PDB entry 1KQS | X-ray diffraction, 3.10 A resolution | chains 0 and A of the 32 polymer chains in the assembly

== Chain 0 ==
Molecule: 23S RRNA
From: Haloarcula marismortui
Sequence (2922 nucleotides; numbered 2 to 2923; the number before each row is that of its first residue):
     2 UUGGCUACUA UGCCAGCUGG UGGAUUGCUC GGCUCAGGCG CUGAUGAAGG ACGUGCCAAG
    62 CUGCGAUAAG CCAUGGGGAG CCGCACGGAG GCGAAGAACC AUGGAUUUCC GAAUGAGAAU
   122 CUCUCUAACA AUUGCUUCGC GCAAUGAGGA ACCCCGAGAA CUGAAACAUC UCAGUAUCGG
   182 GAGGAACAGA AAACGCAAUG UGAUGUCGUU AGUAACCGCG AGUGAACGCG AUACAGCCCA
   242 AACCGAAGCC CUCACGGGCA AUGUGGUGUC AGGGCUACCU CUCAUCAGCC GACCGUCUCG
   302 ACGAAGUCUC UUGGAACAGA GCGUGAUACA GGGUGACAAC CCCGUACUCG AGACCAGUAC
   362 GACGUGCGGU AGUGCCAGAG UAGCGGGGGU UGGAUAUCCC UCGCGAAUAA CGCAGGCAUC
   422 GACUGCGAAG GCUAAACACA ACCUGAGACC GAUAGUGAAC AAGUAGUGUG AACGAACGCU
   482 GCAAAGUACC CUCAGAAGGG AGGCGAAAUA GAGCAUGAAA UCAGUUGGCG AUCGAGCGAC
   542 AGGGCAUACA AGGUCCCUCG ACGAAUGACC GACGCGCGAG CGUCCAGUAA GACUCACGGG
   602 AAGCCGAUGU UCUGUCGUAC GUUUUGAAAA ACGAGCCAGG GAGUGUGUCU GCAUGGCAAG
   662 UCUAACCGGA GUAUCCGGGG AGGCACAGGG AAACCGACAU GGCCGCAGGG CUUUGCCCGA
   722 GGGCCGCCGU CUUCAAGGGC GGGGAGCCAU GUGGACACGA CCCGAAUCCG GACGAUCUAC
   782 GCAUGGACAA GAUGAAGCGU GCCGAAAGGC ACGUGGAAGU CUGUUAGAGU UGGUGUCCUA
   842 CAAUACCCUC UCGUGAUCUA UGUGUAGGGG UGAAAGGCCC AUCGAGUCCG GCAACAGCUG
   902 GUUCCAAUCG AAACAUGUCG AAGCAUGACC UCCGCCGAGG UAGUCUGUGA GGUAGAGCGA
   962 CCGAUUGGUG UGUCCGCCUC CGAGAGGAGU CGGCACACCU GUCAAACUCC AAACUUACAG
  1022 ACGCCGUUUG ACGCGGGGAU UCCGGUGCGC GGGGUAAGCC UGUGUACCAG GAGGGGAACA
  1082 ACCCAGAGAU AGGUUAAGGU CCCCAAGUGU GGAUUAAGUG UAAUCCUCUG AAGGUGGUCU
  1142 CGAGCCCUAG ACAGCCGGGA GGUGAGCUUA GAAGCAGCUA CCCUCUAAGA AAAGCGUAAC
  1202 AGCUUACCGG CCGAGGUUUG AGGCGCCCAA AAUGAUCGGG ACUCAAAUCC ACCACCGAGA
  1262 CCUGUCCGUA CCACUCAUAC UGGUAAUCGA GUAGAUUGGC GCUCUAAUUG GAUGGAAGUA
  1322 GGGGUGAAAA CUCCUAUGGA CCGAUUAGUG ACGAAAAUCC UGGCCAUAGU AGCAGCGAUA
  1382 GUCGGGUGAG AACCCCGACG GCCUAAUGGA UAAGGGUUCC UCAGCACUGC UGAUCAGCUG
  1442 AGGGUUAGCC GGUCCUAAGU CAUACCGCAA CUCGACUAUG ACGAAAUGGG AAACGGGUUA
  1502 AUAUUCCCGU GCCACUAUGC AGUGAAAGUU GACGCCCUGG GGUCGAUCAC GCUGGGCAUU
  1562 CGCCCAGUCG AACCGUCCAA CUCCGUGGAA GCCGUAAUGG CAGGAAGCGG ACGAACGGCG
  1622 GCAUAGGGAA ACGUGAUUCA ACCUGGGGCC CAUGAAAAGA CGAGCAUAGU GUCCGUACCG
  1682 AGAACCGACA CAGGUGUCCA UGGCGGCGAA AGCCAAGGCC UGUCGGGAGC AACCAACGUU
  1742 AGGGAAUUCG GCAAGUUAGU CCCGUACCUU CGGAAGAAGG GAUGCCUGCU CCGGAACGGA
  1802 GCAGGUCGCA GUGACUCGGA AGCUCGGACU GUCUAGUAAC AACAUAGGUG ACCGCAAAUC
  1862 CGCAAGGACU CGUACGGUCA CUGAAUCCUG CCCAGUGCAG GUAUCUGAAC ACCUCGUACA
  1922 AGAGGACGAA GGACCUGUCA ACGGCGGGGG UAACUAUGAC CCUCUUAAGG UAGCGUAGUA
  1982 CCUUGCCGCA UCAGUAGCGG CUUGCAUGAA UGGAUUAACC AGAGCUUCAC UGUCCCAACG
  2042 UUGGGCCCGG UGAACUGUAC AUUCCAGUGC GGAGUCUGGA GACACCCAGG GGGAAGCGAA
  2102 GACCCUAUGG AGCUUUACUG CAGGCUGUCG CUGAGACGUG GUCGCCGAUG UGCAGCAUAG
  2162 GUAGGAGACA CUACACAGGU ACCCGCGCUA GCGGGCCACC GAGUCAACAG UGAAAUACUA
  2222 CCCGUCGGUG ACUGCGACUC UCACUCCGGG AGGAGGACAC CGAUAGCCGG GCAGUUUGAC
  2282 UGGGGCGGUA CGCGCUCGAA AAGAUAUCGA GCGCGCCCUA UGGCUAUCUC AGCCGGGACA
  2342 GAGACCCGGC GAAGAGUGCA AGAGCAAAAG AUAGCUUGAC AGUGUUCUUC CCAACGAGGA
  2402 ACGCUGACGC GAAAGCGUGG UCUAGCGAAC CAAUUAGCCU GCUUGAUGCG GGCAAUUGAU
  2462 GACAGAAAAG CUACCCUAGG GAUAACAGAG UCGUCACUCG CAAGAGCACA UAUCGACCGA
  2522 GUGGCUUGCU ACCUCGAUGU CGGUUCCCUC CAUCCUGCCC GUGCAGAAGC GGGCAAGGGU
  2582 GAGGUUGUUC GCCUAUUAAA GGAGGUCGUG AGCUGGGUUU AGACCGUCGU GAGACAGGUC
  2642 GGCUGCUAUC UACUGGGUGU GUAAUGGUGU CUGACAAGAA CGACCGUAUA GUACGAGAGG
  2702 AACUACGGUU GGUGGCCACU GGUGUACCGG UUGUUCGAGA GAGCACGUGC CGGGUAGCCA
  2762 CGCCACACGG GGUAAGAGCU GAACGCAUCU AAGCUCGAAA CCCACUUGGA AAAGAGACAC
  2822 CGCCGAGGUC CCGCGUACAA GACGCGGUCG AUAGACUCGG GGUGUGCGCG UCGAGGUAAC
  2882 GAGACGUUAA GCCCACGAGC ACUAACAGAC CAAAGCCAUC AU
Not modelled in the structure: 2-9, 126-127, 715, 971-998, 1560, 1952-1963, 2137-2236, 2339-2343, 2665-2666, 2915-2923
Differences from the reference sequence: conflict C560 (U3155 in 3377779)
Bound ions: Mg2+ site 1 near G28 (its only coordinating residue here); Na+ site 1: C40, G41; Na+ site 2: G56, A59, G61; Na+ site 3 near U108 (its only coordinating residue here); Mg2+ site 2 near U115 (its only coordinating residue here); Na+ site 4: C141, G142; Na+ site 5 near U146 (its only coordinating residue here); Mg2+ site 3: C162, U2276; K+ site 1: C162, U163, U172; Mg2+ site 4: A165, A167, C168; Na+ site 6: A165, A166; Mg2+ site 5: A166, G219; 63 more Na+ sites not listed; 98 more Mg2+ sites not listed; 1 more K+ sites not listed
Residues lining bound ligands: 6-aminohexanoic acid / biotin / phenylalaninal / puromycin-5'-monophosphate: G2099, A2100, G2102, A2103, C2104, A2486, C2487, A2538, G2540, U2541, C2542, G2588, C2608, G2618, U2619, U2620, U2645, G2646

== Chain A ==
Molecule: Ribosomal protein L2
From: Haloarcula marismortui
UniProt: P20276 (RL2_HALMA); residue numbers follow UniProt; this construct covers 1-239
Chain sequence (239 residues; numbered 1 to 239; the number before each row is that of its first residue):
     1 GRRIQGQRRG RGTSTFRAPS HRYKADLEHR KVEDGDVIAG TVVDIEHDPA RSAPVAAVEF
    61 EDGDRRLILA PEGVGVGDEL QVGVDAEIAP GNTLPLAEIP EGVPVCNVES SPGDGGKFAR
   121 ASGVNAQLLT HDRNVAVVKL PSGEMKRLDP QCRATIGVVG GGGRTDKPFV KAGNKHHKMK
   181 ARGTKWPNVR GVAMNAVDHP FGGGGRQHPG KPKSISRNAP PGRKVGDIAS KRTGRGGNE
Not modelled in the structure: 238-239
Bound ions: Mg2+ site 1: Asp26 (shared with C1872(0), G1873(0) of chain 0); Mg2+ site 2: Asn188 (shared with A1845(0), U1846(0), G1884(0) of chain 0); Na+: Phe201, Gly203, His208; Mg2+ site 3: Gln207 (shared with U1883(0), U2012(0), G2013(0) of chain 0)

== Interface between chain 0 and chain A ==
Residue-residue contacts - 258 pairs, chain 0 then chain A:
  C781(0) with Thr15(A), hydrogen bond to the sugar
  G782(0) with Ser14(A), hydrogen bond to the sugar; Thr15(A), hydrogen bond to the sugar
  C783(0) with Ser14(A), sugar contact; His21(A), hydrogen bond to the phosphate; Lys180(A), phosphate contact
  A784(0) with His21(A), salt bridge to the phosphate; Arg22(A), salt bridge to the phosphate
  G820(0) with Lys171(A), salt bridge to the phosphate; Ala172(A), hydrogen bond to the base; Gly173(A), hydrogen bond to the base
  A857(0) with Ala172(A), base contact; Gly173(A), phosphate contact; His176(A), sugar contact; His177(A), salt bridge to the phosphate; Trp186(A), base contact
  U866(0) with Arg11(A), hydrogen bond to the sugar; Thr13(A), sugar contact
  A867(0) with Arg11(A), salt bridge to the phosphate
  G870(0) with Arg3(A), salt bridge to the phosphate
  G871(0) with Arg2(A), hydrogen bond to the base; Arg3(A), salt bridge to the phosphate; Arg8(A), salt bridge to the phosphate; Arg11(A), hydrogen bond to the phosphate
  U872(0) with Arg2(A), hydrogen bond to the base; Arg8(A), hydrogen bond to the base; Thr13(A), hydrogen bond to the phosphate; Phe16(A), phosphate contact
  G873(0) with Arg2(A), base contact; Arg8(A), hydrogen bond to the base; Thr15(A), phosphate contact; Lys185(A), salt bridge to the phosphate; Asp198(A), hydrogen bond to the base
  A874(0) with Lys185(A), salt bridge to the phosphate; Pro187(A), sugar contact; Val189(A), sugar contact
  A875(0) with Val189(A), sugar contact; Ala193(A), hydrogen bond to the sugar; Met194(A), base contact; Asp198(A), base contact
  G877(0) with Asn195(A), hydrogen bond to the sugar; Val197(A), base contact
  G878(0) with Arg2(A), hydrogen bond to the base
  C879(0) with Arg2(A), base contact
  A886(0) with Gly1(A), hydrogen bond to the base; Arg2(A), base contact
  G1460(0) with Arg17(A), salt bridge to the phosphate
  C1652(0) with Ser52(A), hydrogen bond to the phosphate; Arg164(A), hydrogen bond to the base; Thr165(A), base contact; Lys167(A), hydrogen bond to the base; Phe169(A), stacking on the base; Lys178(A), hydrogen bond to the base
  A1653(0) with His47(A), salt bridge to the phosphate; Ser52(A), hydrogen bond to the phosphate; His177(A), stacking on the base; Lys178(A), sugar contact
  U1654(0) with Lys24(A), sugar contact; His47(A), stacking on the base; Pro49(A), phosphate contact
  C1844(0) with Val189(A), phosphate contact; Arg190(A), salt bridge to the phosphate; Gln207(A), hydrogen bond to the phosphate
  A1845(0) with Pro187(A), phosphate contact; Asn188(A), phosphate contact; Val189(A), phosphate contact; Arg190(A), salt bridge to the phosphate
  U1846(0) with Ala172(A), hydrogen bond to the sugar; Trp186(A), sugar contact; Pro187(A), phosphate contact; Asn188(A), hydrogen bond to the phosphate
  A1847(0) with Phe169(A), hydrogen bond to the phosphate; Val170(A), hydrogen bond to the sugar; Lys171(A), sugar contact; Ala172(A), sugar contact; Lys175(A), salt bridge to the phosphate; Trp186(A), phosphate contact
  G1848(0) with Pro168(A), phosphate contact; Phe169(A), hydrogen bond to the phosphate
  U1850(0) with Arg235(A), hydrogen bond to the phosphate
  G1851(0) with Gly226(A), base contact; Asp227(A), hydrogen bond to the base; Thr233(A), sugar contact; Gly234(A), sugar contact; Arg235(A), salt bridge to the phosphate
  A1852(0) with Asp227(A), sugar contact; Ile228(A), hydrogen bond to the sugar; Ser230(A), phosphate contact; Lys231(A), phosphate contact; Arg232(A), sugar contact
  C1853(0) with Arg217(A), hydrogen bond to the sugar; Ile228(A), sugar contact; Ala229(A), sugar contact; Lys231(A), salt bridge to the phosphate
  C1854(0) with Lys231(A), salt bridge to the phosphate
  G1855(0) with Phe118(A), base contact; Leu140(A), base contact; Pro141(A), base contact; Ser142(A), hydrogen bond to the base; Glu144(A), hydrogen bond to the sugar; Lys146(A), hydrogen bond to the phosphate
  C1856(0) with Lys117(A), sugar contact; Lys146(A), salt bridge to the phosphate
  A1857(0) with Ser110(A), hydrogen bond to the phosphate; Lys117(A), salt bridge to the phosphate
  A1859(0) with Arg217(A), phosphate contact
  U1860(0) with Arg9(A), hydrogen bond to the base; Arg217(A), salt bridge to the phosphate; Lys224(A), salt bridge to the phosphate; Ile228(A), sugar contact
  C1861(0) with Gly6(A), hydrogen bond to the sugar; Gln7(A), hydrogen bond to the sugar; Gly10(A), hydrogen bond to the sugar; Pro221(A), phosphate contact; Lys224(A), phosphate contact
  C1862(0) with Arg3(A), hydrogen bond to the phosphate; Gln7(A), hydrogen bond to the phosphate; Gly10(A), sugar contact; Arg11(A), sugar contact; Pro221(A), phosphate contact
  G1863(0) with Arg3(A), salt bridge to the phosphate
  G1868(0) with Gly10(A), hydrogen bond to the base
  A1869(0) with Arg9(A), base contact; Gly12(A), sugar contact; Phe16(A), sugar contact; Arg17(A), phosphate contact
  C1870(0) with Arg9(A), sugar contact; Phe16(A), sugar contact; Arg17(A), phosphate contact; Ala18(A), hydrogen bond to the phosphate; Gly183(A), phosphate contact
  U1871(0) with Ala18(A), sugar contact; Gly183(A), hydrogen bond to the phosphate
  C1872(0) with Ser20(A), hydrogen bond to the phosphate; His21(A), base contact; Tyr23(A), base contact; Lys24(A), base contact; Ala25(A), hydrogen bond to the base; Asp26(A), hydrogen bond to the base; Ala50(A), sugar contact
  G1873(0) with Leu27(A), phosphate contact; Arg51(A), phosphate contact; Arg120(A), salt bridge to the phosphate
  U1874(0) with Arg51(A), salt bridge to the phosphate; Lys117(A), hydrogen bond to the sugar; Phe118(A), sugar contact; Ala119(A), hydrogen bond to the sugar; Arg120(A), salt bridge to the phosphate; Ala121(A), phosphate contact
  A1875(0) with Ala119(A), hydrogen bond to the phosphate; Arg120(A), hydrogen bond to the phosphate; Ala121(A), hydrogen bond to the phosphate; Val124(A), phosphate contact; Pro141(A), sugar contact; Ser142(A), hydrogen bond to the sugar
  C1876(0) with Ala121(A), sugar contact; Ser122(A), hydrogen bond to the sugar; Gly123(A), hydrogen bond to the base; Val124(A), base contact; Pro141(A), phosphate contact; Gly162(A), base contact; Gly163(A), hydrogen bond to the base; Arg164(A), hydrogen bond to the phosphate; Thr165(A), hydrogen bond to the sugar
  G1877(0) with Arg164(A), salt bridge to the phosphate
  G1878(0) with Arg182(A), salt bridge to the phosphate
  U1879(0) with Arg9(A), hydrogen bond to the phosphate; Gly183(A), phosphate contact; Thr184(A), hydrogen bond to the phosphate
  C1880(0) with Gly6(A), phosphate contact; Arg9(A), salt bridge to the phosphate; Val225(A), sugar contact; Gly226(A), hydrogen bond to the sugar
  A1881(0) with His199(A), salt bridge to the phosphate; Phe201(A), phosphate contact; Lys213(A), sugar contact; Val225(A), phosphate contact; Gly226(A), hydrogen bond to the sugar
  C1882(0) with Arg190(A), phosphate contact; Gly191(A), hydrogen bond to the phosphate; Val192(A), hydrogen bond to the phosphate; Phe201(A), phosphate contact; Lys213(A), sugar contact
  U1883(0) with Arg190(A), salt bridge to the phosphate; Gln207(A), phosphate contact
  G1884(0) with Arg190(A), base contact
  G1898(0) with Pro212(A), sugar contact; Ser214(A), hydrogen bond to the sugar
  C1899(0) with Ser214(A), sugar contact; Ile215(A), phosphate contact; Ser216(A), sugar contact; Ala229(A), sugar contact; Ser230(A), hydrogen bond to the sugar
  A1900(0) with Ser216(A), phosphate contact; Arg217(A), hydrogen bond to the phosphate; Ala229(A), sugar contact; Ser230(A), sugar contact; Lys231(A), sugar contact
  G1938(0) with Lys231(A), hydrogen bond to the base
  U1939(0) with Arg232(A), hydrogen bond to the phosphate; Thr233(A), hydrogen bond to the sugar; Gly236(A), phosphate contact; Gly237(A), phosphate contact
  C1940(0) with Thr233(A), sugar contact; Gly234(A), sugar contact; Arg235(A), phosphate contact; Gly236(A), hydrogen bond to the phosphate
  A1941(0) with Gly234(A), sugar contact; Arg235(A), hydrogen bond to the phosphate; Gly236(A), phosphate contact
  A1942(0) with Pro212(A), base contact; Lys213(A), salt bridge to the phosphate; Asp227(A), sugar contact; Thr233(A), hydrogen bond to the sugar; Gly234(A), hydrogen bond to the phosphate
  C1943(0) with Pro209(A), phosphate contact; Gly210(A), sugar contact; Lys211(A), sugar contact; Pro212(A), sugar contact
  G1944(0) with His208(A), salt bridge to the phosphate; Pro209(A), phosphate contact
  U2012(0) with Gln207(A), sugar contact
  C2114(0) with Gly1(A), hydrogen bond to the phosphate; Ala196(A), sugar contact; Val197(A), phosphate contact
  U2115(0) with Ala196(A), phosphate contact
  U2116(0) with Lys211(A), salt bridge to the phosphate
  A2123(0) with Pro220(A), base contact
  G2124(0) with Asn218(A), base contact
  G2125(0) with Asn218(A), hydrogen bond to the sugar
  C2126(0) with Asn218(A), sugar contact
  C2248(0) with Ser111(A), hydrogen bond to the sugar; Pro112(A), hydrogen bond to the sugar
  G2249(0) with Gly113(A), sugar contact
  G2250(0) with Lys31(A), salt bridge to the phosphate; Glu33(A), base contact
  G2254(0) with Asp149(A), sugar contact
  A2255(0) with Asp149(A), sugar contact
  G2270(0) with Arg223(A), sugar contact
  G2272(0) with Pro220(A), base contact; Pro221(A), sugar contact; Gly222(A), sugar contact; Arg223(A), salt bridge to the phosphate
  C2273(0) with Gly1(A), hydrogen bond to the phosphate
  C2625(0) with Gly205(A), phosphate contact; Gln207(A), phosphate contact
  C2626(0) with Arg206(A), phosphate contact
  C2629(0) with Arg206(A), base contact
  G2630(0) with Arg206(A), hydrogen bond to the base; His208(A), hydrogen bond to the base
  U2631(0) with Gly210(A), sugar contact
  G2632(0) with His208(A), phosphate contact; Gly210(A), sugar contact
  A2633(0) with Gly203(A), phosphate contact; Gly204(A), hydrogen bond to the phosphate
  G2634(0) with Gly203(A), phosphate contact; Gly204(A), hydrogen bond to the phosphate; Gly205(A), hydrogen bond to the base
Other interface residues (no listed pair), chain 0 (103 interface residues in all): A819, U858, G865, A876, A1459, C1651, G1655, A1843, U2117, G2271, A2274, U2628
Other interface residues (no listed pair), chain A (124 interface residues in all): Gln5, Val32, Asp114, Ala181, Pro200, Gly202

== Overview ==
103 residues of chain 0 face 124 of chain A across their interface, with 86 hydrogen bonds, 36 salt bridges
and 3 aromatic stacking contacts. Among the polar pairs are G820(0)-Ala172(A), G820(0)-Gly173(A) and
G871(0)-Arg2(A). Chain 0 binds 6-aminohexanoic acid / biotin / phenylalaninal / puromycin-5'-monophosphate.
Here chain 0 is 23S RRNA and chain A is Ribosomal protein L2, both from Haloarcula marismortui. Entry 1KQS
(The Haloarcula marismortui 50S Complexed with a Pretranslocational Intermediate in Protein Synthesis) was
determined by X-ray diffraction.
